PDB entry 8TWC | electron microscopy, 3.00 A resolution | chains BZ and FJ of the 180 polymer chains in the assembly

[Chain BZ (and FJ)]
Name: Coat protein
Source organism: Acinetobacter phage AP205
Notes: chain FJ of this document is another copy of the same molecule, construct and numbering; everything in this record applies to it too
UniProt: Q9AZ42 (Q9AZ42_9VIRU); residues 1-129 here correspond to UniProt positions 2-130 (UniProt number = residue number + 1)
Chain sequence (129 residues; row label = number of the first residue in the row):
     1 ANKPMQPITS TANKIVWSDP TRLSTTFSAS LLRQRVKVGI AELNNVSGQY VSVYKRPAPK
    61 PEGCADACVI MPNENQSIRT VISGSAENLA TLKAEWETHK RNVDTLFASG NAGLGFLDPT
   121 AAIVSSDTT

[How chain BZ and chain FJ interact]
Inter-chain disulfides: C64(BZ)-C68(FJ)
Residue-residue contacts - 10 pairs, chain BZ then chain FJ:
  E62(BZ) - R22(FJ)  salt bridge
  C64(BZ) - C68(FJ)  disulfide
  D66(BZ) - C68(FJ)  hydrogen bond
  N111(BZ) - Q6(FJ)  hydrogen bond
  L114(BZ) - Q6(FJ)
  L114(BZ) - I8(FJ)
  G115(BZ) - I8(FJ)
  F116(BZ) - P7(FJ)
  F116(BZ) - I8(FJ)
  F116(BZ) - S10(FJ)
Also at the interface, not in a pair above, chain BZ (9 interface residues in all): P61, A65
Also at the interface, not in a pair above, chain FJ (8 interface residues in all): P20, A67

[In short]
The interface between chain BZ and chain FJ involves 9 residues on one side and 8 on the other, with 1
disulfide bond, 2 hydrogen bonds and 1 salt bridge. Polar pairs include E62(BZ)-R22(FJ), D66(BZ)-C68(FJ) and
N111(BZ)-Q6(FJ).
Both chains are Coat protein (Acinetobacter phage AP205). Entry 8TWC (Acinetobacter phage AP205 T=3 VLP) was
determined by electron microscopy together with 8TOB, 8TOC, 8TV9, 8TVA and 8TW2 from the same study.
